Entry 4NOD (X-ray diffraction, 2.90 A resolution); this record covers chains A and C of the 3 polymer chains in the assembly.

Chain A:
Protein: Transcription factor A, mitochondrial
Organism: Homo sapiens
UniProt: Q00059 (TFAM_HUMAN); residues 43-237 here = UniProt positions 43-237
Sequence (230 residues; row label = number of the first residue in the row):
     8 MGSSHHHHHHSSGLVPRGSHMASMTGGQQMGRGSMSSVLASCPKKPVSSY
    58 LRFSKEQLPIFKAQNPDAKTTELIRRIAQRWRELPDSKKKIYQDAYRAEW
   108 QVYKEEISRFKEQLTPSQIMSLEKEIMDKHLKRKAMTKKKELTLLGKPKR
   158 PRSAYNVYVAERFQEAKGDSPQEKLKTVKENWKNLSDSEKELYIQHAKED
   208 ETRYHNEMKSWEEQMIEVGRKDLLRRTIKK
Disordered / not traced: 8-43, 234-237
Construct notes: expression tag (8-42)
Swiss-Prot annotation at these positions:
  - DNA-binding region: Pro50 to Lys118 (HMG box 1), Pro155 to Glu219 (HMG box 2)
  - site (Intercalates between bases and promotes DNA bending): Leu58, Leu182
  - modified residue: Ser55 (Phosphoserine), Ser56 (Phosphoserine), Ser61 (Phosphoserine), Thr122 (Phosphothreonine), Ser160 (Phosphoserine), Ser193 (Phosphoserine), Ser195 (Phosphoserine)
  - natural variant: Pro178 (P178L: In MTDPS15)
  - mutagenesis: Thr77 (T77A: Moderate reduction in DNA bending), Tyr162 (Y162A: Moderate reduction in DNA bending)
Reported in the primary citation:
  - binding site for the 22-nt DNA strand (chain C): Leu58, Ile81, Pro178, Leu182
  - self-association interface (contacts with another copy of this molecule); pairs are residue here / residue on that copy: Glu112-Lys95 (salt bridge), Arg116-Tyr99 (hydrogen bond), Glu112
  - mutagenesis - K95A/Y99F/E106A/E112A/R116A: abolished binding to Transcription factor A, mitochondrial (chain A)
  - mutagenesis - K95A/Y99F/E106A/E112A/R116A: unchanged binding to the 22-nt DNA strand (chain C)
  - mutagenesis - K136A/H137A/K139A/R140A/K146A/K147A: decreased catalytic activity

Chain C:
Molecule: 22-nt DNA strand
Organism: Homo sapiens
Sequence (22 nucleotides; numbered 1 to 22; the number before each row is that of its first residue):
     1 TTGGGGTATGGGGCTTGGUTGG
Modified / non-standard residues: BRU (5-bromo-2'-deoxyuridine-5'-monophosphate) at position 19

Chain A / chain C interface:
Pairs across the interface - 32 pairs, chain A then chain C:
  Val54(A) - DG5(C)  phosphate contact
  Val54(A) - DG6(C)  sugar contact
  Tyr57(A) - DG6(C)  base contact
  Leu58(A) - DG5(C)  base contact
  Leu58(A) - DG6(C)  base contact
  Ser61(A) - DG6(C)  base contact
  Leu65(A) - DT7(C)  sugar contact
  Thr77(A) - DT7(C)  base contact
  Thr77(A) - DA8(C)  hydrogen bond to the sugar
  Ile81(A) - DT7(C)  base contact
  Lys136(A) - DG5(C)  salt bridge to the phosphate
  His137(A) - DG4(C)  phosphate contact
  Arg140(A) - DG4(C)  salt bridge to the phosphate
  Arg140(A) - DG5(C)  salt bridge to the phosphate
  Met143(A) - DC14(C)  sugar contact
  Lys146(A) - DC14(C)  phosphate contact
  Lys147(A) - DG13(C)  sugar contact
  Thr150(A) - DG13(C)  phosphate contact
  Ser160(A) - DT20(C)  phosphate contact
  Tyr162(A) - DG18(C)  base contact
  Tyr162(A) - BRU_19(C)  sugar contact
  Tyr162(A) - DT20(C)  sugar contact
  Pro178(A) - DG17(C)  base contact
  Gln179(A) - DT16(C)  hydrogen bond to the sugar
  Gln179(A) - DG17(C)  sugar contact
  Leu182(A) - DG17(C)  base contact
  Lys186(A) - DG18(C)  phosphate contact
  Lys186(A) - BRU_19(C)  phosphate contact
  Trp189(A) - DT20(C)  hydrogen bond to the phosphate
  Glu208(A) - DG21(C)  phosphate contact
  Glu208(A) - DG22(C)  phosphate contact
  Tyr211(A) - DG22(C)  hydrogen bond to the phosphate
Other interface residues (no listed pair), chain A (30 interface residues in all): Lys62, Lys69, Lys139, Arg157, Pro158, Lys183, Arg232
Other interface residues (no listed pair), chain C (17 interface residues in all): DT9, DG12, DT15

Summary:
30 residues of chain A face 17 of chain C across their interface, with 4 hydrogen bonds and 3 salt bridges.
Polar pairs include Thr77(A)-DA8(C), Gln179(A)-DT16(C) and Trp189(A)-DT20(C). The paper reports a binding site
for the 22-nt DNA strand (chain C) at Leu58(A), Ile81(A) and Pro178(A) among others;
K95A/Y99F/E106A/E112A/R116A of chain A abolish binding to Transcription factor A, mitochondrial (chain A).
Chain A is Transcription factor A, mitochondrial and chain C is a 22-nt DNA strand, both from Homo sapiens;
the structure, Distinct structural features of TFAM drive mitochondrial DNA packaging versus transcriptional
activation, was determined by X-ray diffraction, deposited together with 4NNU.
